8S9A - chain A; structure by X-ray diffraction, 1.83 A resolution.

== Chain A ==
Protein: Non-receptor tyrosine-protein kinase TYK2
Source organism: Homo sapiens
Notes: EC 2.7.10.2
Reference sequence: P29597 (TYK2_HUMAN); residues 575-869 here = UniProt positions 575-869
Amino-acid sequence (295 residues; row label = number of the first residue in the row):
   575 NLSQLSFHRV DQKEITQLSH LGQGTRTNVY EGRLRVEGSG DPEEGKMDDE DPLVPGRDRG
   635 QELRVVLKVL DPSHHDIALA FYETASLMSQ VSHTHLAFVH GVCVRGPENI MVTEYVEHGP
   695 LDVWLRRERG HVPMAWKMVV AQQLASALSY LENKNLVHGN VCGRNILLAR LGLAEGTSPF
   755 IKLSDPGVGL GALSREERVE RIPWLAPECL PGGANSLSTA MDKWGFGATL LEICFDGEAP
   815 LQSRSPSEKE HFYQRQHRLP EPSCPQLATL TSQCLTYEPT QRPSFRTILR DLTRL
Unresolved in the structure: 575-576, 611-634, 786-789, 869
Small-molecule neighbours: tak-279 (ZSB; (8S)-N-[(1R,2R)-2-methoxycyclobutyl]-7-(methylamino)-5-{[(1P,2'P)-2-oxo-2H-[1,2'-bipyridin]-3-yl]amino}pyrazolo[1,5-a]pyrimidine-3-carboxamide): L595, G596, Q597, G598, T601, V603, V640, K642, T687, E688, Y689, V690, E691, G693, P694, V697, R738, N739, L741, S758
UniProt features mapped onto this chain:
  - modified residue: Y604 (Phosphotyrosine)
Reported in the primary citation:
  - binding site for tak-279: V603, K642

== In short ==
Bound to chain A: tak-279. The paper reports a binding site for tak-279 at V603 and K642.
Chain A is Non-receptor tyrosine-protein kinase TYK2 (Homo sapiens); the structure, Crystal structure of the
TYK2 pseudokinase domain in complex with TAK-279, was determined by X-ray diffraction, deposited together with
8S98 and 8S99.
